1DW9 - chains A and J of the 10 polymer chains in the assembly; structure by X-ray diffraction, 1.65 A resolution.

Chain A (and J):
Protein: Cyanate lyase
Source organism: Escherichia coli
Notes: EC 4.3.99.1; chain J of this document is another copy of the same molecule, construct and numbering; everything in this record applies to it too
UniProtKB: P00816 (CYNS_ECOLI); numbering as in UniProt (aligned over 1-156)
Sequence (156 residues; numbered 1 to 156; the number before each row is that of its first residue):
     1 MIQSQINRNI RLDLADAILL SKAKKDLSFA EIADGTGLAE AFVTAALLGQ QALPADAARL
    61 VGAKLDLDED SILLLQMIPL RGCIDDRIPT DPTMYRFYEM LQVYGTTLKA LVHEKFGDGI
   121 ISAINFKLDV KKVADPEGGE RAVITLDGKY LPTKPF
Modified residues: Mse1, Mse77, Mse94, Mse100 (selenomethionine; parent Met)
UniProt features mapped onto this chain:
  - active site: R96, E99, S122
From the paper describing this entry:
  - self-association interface (contacts with another copy of this molecule): T106, H113
  - binding site for sulfate ion: G35, E40, R87
  - catalytic residues: R96, E99, S122
  - binding site for chloride ion: R96, S122

Chain A / chain J interface:
Residue-residue contacts (57):
  Mse1(A) - E114(J)
  I2(A) - H113(J)
  I2(A) - E114(J)
  I2(A) - G117(J)
  I2(A) - D118(J)
  S4(A) - A110(J)
  S4(A) - H113(J)
  Q5(A) - K109(J)
  I6(A) - T106(J)
  L38(A) - P155(J)  hydrophobic
  A39(A) - F156(J)
  F42(A) - P155(J)  hydrophobic
  F42(A) - F156(J)  hydrophobic
  Q51(A) - T153(J)
  I78(A) - H113(J)
  I78(A) - D118(J)
  P79(A) - K109(J)  hydrogen bond (backbone-side chain)
  L80(A) - K109(J)
  R81(A) - D118(J)  salt bridge
  R81(A) - T153(J)
  R87(A) - R87(J)
  T106(A) - I6(J)
  K109(A) - Q5(J)
  K109(A) - P79(J)  hydrogen bond (side chain-backbone)
  K109(A) - L80(J)
  A110(A) - S4(J)
  H113(A) - I2(J)
  H113(A) - S4(J)
  H113(A) - I78(J)
  E114(A) - Mse1(J)
  E114(A) - I2(J)
  G117(A) - I2(J)
  D118(A) - I2(J)
  D118(A) - I78(J)
  D118(A) - R81(J)  salt bridge
  I120(A) - I124(J)  hydrophobic
  I124(A) - I120(J)  hydrophobic
  I124(A) - L151(J)
  I124(A) - P152(J)
  I124(A) - T153(J)
  K127(A) - F156(J)
  L128(A) - F156(J)
  L151(A) - I124(J)
  L151(A) - L151(J)  hydrophobic
  P152(A) - I124(J)
  T153(A) - Q51(J)
  T153(A) - R81(J)
  T153(A) - I124(J)
  K154(A) - F42(J)
  P155(A) - L38(J)  hydrophobic
  P155(A) - F42(J)  hydrophobic
  P155(A) - P54(J)  hydrophobic
  F156(A) - A39(J)  hydrogen bond (backbone-backbone)
  F156(A) - F42(J)  hydrophobic
  F156(A) - F126(J)
  F156(A) - K127(J)
  F156(A) - L128(J)
Also at the interface, not in a pair above, chain A (35 interface residues in all): A41, A52, P54, F126
Also at the interface, not in a pair above, chain J (35 interface residues in all): A41, A52, K154

Summary:
Chain A and chain J each contribute 35 residues to their interface; the contacts include 3 hydrogen bonds and
2 salt bridges. Among the polar pairs are R81(A)-D118(J), P79(A)-K109(J) and F156(A)-A39(J). The paper reports
catalytic residues R96(A), E99(A) and S122(A); a binding site for sulfate ion at G35(A), E40(A) and R87(A).
Chain A and chain J are both Cyanate lyase (Escherichia coli); the structure, Structure of cyanase reveals
that a novel dimeric and decameric arrangement of subunits is required for ..., was determined by X-ray
diffraction (same publication as 1DWK).
